PDB entry 2A4W | X-ray diffraction, 1.50 A resolution | chains A and B

# Chain A
Molecule: Mitomycin-Binding Protein
From: Streptomyces caespitosus
Sequence (138 residues; row label = number of the first residue in the row):
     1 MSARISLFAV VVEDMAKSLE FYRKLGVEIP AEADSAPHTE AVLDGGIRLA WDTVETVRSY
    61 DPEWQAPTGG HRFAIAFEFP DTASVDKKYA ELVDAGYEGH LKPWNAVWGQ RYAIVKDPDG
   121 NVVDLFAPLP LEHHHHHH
Not modelled in the structure: 1, 130-138
Ligand contacts: bleomycin a2 (BLM): V107, W108, G109, Y112, P128, L129

# Chain B
Molecule: Mitomycin-Binding Protein
From: Streptomyces caespitosus
Sequence (138 residues; each row starts with the number of its first residue):
   201 MSARISLFAV VVEDMAKSLE FYRKLGVEIP AEADSAPHTE AVLDGGIRLA WDTVETVRSY
   261 DPEWQAPTGG HRFAIAFEFP DTASVDKKYA ELVDAGYEGH LKPWNAVWGQ RYAIVKDPDG
   321 NVVDLFAPLP LEHHHHHH
Not modelled in the structure: 201, 332-338
Ligand contacts: bleomycin a2 (BLM): H238, D252, Y260

# How chain A and chain B interact
Pairs across the interface - 95 pairs, chain A then chain B:
  S2(A) with E278(B); P280(B)
  A3(A) with L225(B); E278(B); F279(B), hydrophobic
  R4(A) with D244(B), salt bridge; A276(B); F277(B); E278(B), hydrogen bond (backbone-backbone)
  I5(A) with L243(B), hydrophobic; A276(B); F277(B), hydrophobic
  S6(A) with A276(B), hydrogen bond (backbone-backbone); E278(B), hydrogen bond; F326(B)
  L7(A) with I275(B); A276(B), hydrogen bond (backbone-backbone); F326(B), hydrophobic
  F8(A) with F208(B), hydrophobic; L243(B), hydrophobic; F273(B), hydrophobic; A274(B); I275(B), hydrophobic
  A9(A) with R272(B); F273(B); A274(B), hydrogen bond (backbone-backbone)
  V10(A) with R272(B)
  V11(A) with H271(B); R272(B), hydrogen bond (backbone-side chain)
  L25(A) with A203(B)
  G26(A) with S202(B)
  L43(A) with I205(B), hydrophobic; I247(B), hydrophobic
  D44(A) with D244(B); G245(B)
  G45(A) with D244(B); G245(B)
  I47(A) with L243(B), hydrophobic; D244(B)
  L49(A) with I205(B), hydrophobic
  Y60(A) with L301(B); W308(B), hydrophobic; I314(B), hydrophobic
  D61(A) with H300(B), salt bridge
  W64(A) with G270(B); H271(B), hydrogen bond (side chain-backbone)
  Q65(A) with G269(B); G270(B), hydrogen bond (backbone-backbone)
  A66(A) with R272(B)
  P67(A) with T268(B); G270(B); R272(B)
  T68(A) with P267(B); T268(B), hydrogen bond (backbone-backbone)
  G69(A) with Q265(B); P267(B)
  G70(A) with W264(B); Q265(B), hydrogen bond (backbone-backbone); P267(B)
  H71(A) with V211(B); D261(B); W264(B), hydrogen bond (backbone-side chain)
  R72(A) with V210(B); V211(B), hydrogen bond (backbone-backbone); P267(B); G269(B), hydrogen bond (side chain-backbone); G270(B), hydrogen bond (side chain-backbone); H271(B); D319(B), hydrogen bond (side chain-backbone); G320(B); N321(B)
  F73(A) with A209(B); R272(B); F273(B), hydrophobic
  A74(A) with L207(B); F208(B); A209(B), hydrogen bond (backbone-backbone)
  I75(A) with L207(B); F208(B), hydrophobic
  A76(A) with I205(B); S206(B), hydrogen bond (backbone-backbone); L207(B), hydrogen bond (backbone-backbone)
  F77(A) with R204(B); I205(B), hydrophobic
  E78(A) with A203(B); R204(B), hydrogen bond (backbone-backbone); S206(B)
  F79(A) with A203(B), hydrophobic
  H100(A) with D261(B), salt bridge
  L101(A) with Y260(B); D261(B)
  D119(A) with R272(B), salt bridge
  N121(A) with R272(B)
  F126(A) with S206(B); L207(B), hydrophobic
Interface residues without a listed pair, chain A (45 interface residues in all): V12, V57, W104, W108, I114
Interface residues without a listed pair, chain B (46 interface residues in all): R248, L249, V257, A266, W304

# Summary
Chain A and chain B form an interface of 45 and 46 residues respectively; the contacts include 19 hydrogen
bonds and 4 salt bridges. Polar contacts include R4(A)-D244(B), D61(A)-H300(B) and H100(A)-D261(B). Bleomycin
a2 is bound between chain A and chain B.
Chain A and chain B are both Mitomycin-Binding Protein (Streptomyces caespitosus); the structure, Crystal
Structure Of Mitomycin C-Binding Protein Complexed with Copper(II)-Bleomycin A2, was determined by X-ray
diffraction together with 2A4X from the same study.
